PDB entry 6XF8 | electron microscopy, 6.50 A resolution (low resolution: residue-level contacts below are approximate; hydrogen-bond / salt-bridge calls are withheld) | chains I and F of the 9 polymer chains in the assembly

== Chain I ==
Name: Outer capsid protein sigma-3
Organism: Reovirus type 1 (strain Lang)
UniProt: P07939 (SIGM3_REOVL); residue numbers follow UniProt; this construct covers 1-365
Chain sequence (365 residues; row label = number of the first residue in the row):
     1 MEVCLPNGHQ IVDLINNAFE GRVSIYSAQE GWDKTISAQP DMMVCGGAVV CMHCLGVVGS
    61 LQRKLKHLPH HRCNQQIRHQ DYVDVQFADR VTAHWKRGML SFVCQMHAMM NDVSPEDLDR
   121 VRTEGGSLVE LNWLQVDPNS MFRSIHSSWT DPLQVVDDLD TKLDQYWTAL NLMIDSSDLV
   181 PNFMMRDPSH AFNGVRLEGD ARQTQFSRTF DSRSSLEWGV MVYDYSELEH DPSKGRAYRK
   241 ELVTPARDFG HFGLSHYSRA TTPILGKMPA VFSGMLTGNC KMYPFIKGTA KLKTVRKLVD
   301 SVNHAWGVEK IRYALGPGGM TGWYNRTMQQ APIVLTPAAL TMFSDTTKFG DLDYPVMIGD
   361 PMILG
Construct notes: conflict C104 (Ala in P07939), N325 (Asp in P07939)
Swiss-Prot annotation at these positions:
  - zinc finger: C51 to C73 (CCHC-type)

== Chain F ==
Name: Outer capsid protein mu-1
Organism: Reovirus type 1 (strain Lang)
UniProt: P11077 (MU1_REOVL); residue numbers follow UniProt; this construct covers 43-675
Chain sequence (633 residues; numbered 43 to 675; the number before each row is that of its first residue):
    43 PGGVPWIAIG DETSVTSPGA LRRMTSKDIP ETAIINTDNS SGAVPSESAL VPYNDEPLVV
   103 VTEHAIANFT KAEMALEFNR EFLDKLRVLS VSPKYSDLLT YVDCYVGVSA RQALNNFQKQ
   163 VPVITPTRQT MYVDSIQAAL KALEKWEIDL RVAQTLLPTN VPIGEVSCPM QSVVKLLDDQ
   223 LPDDSLIRRY PKEAAVALAK RNGGIQWMDV SEGTVMNEAV NAVAASALAP SASAPPLEEK
   283 SKLTEQAMDL VTAAEPEIIA SLVPVPAPVF AIPPKPADYN VRTLKIDEAT WLRMIPKTMG
   343 TLFQIQVTDN TGTNWHFNLR GGTRVVNLDQ IAPMRFVLDL GGKSYKETSW DPNGKKVGFI
   403 VFQSKIPFEL WTAASQIGQA TVVNYVQLYA EDSSFTAQSI IATTSLAYNY EPEQLNKTDP
   463 EMNYYLLATF IDSAAITPTN MTQPDVWDAL LTMSPLSAGE VTVKGAVVSE VVPAELIGSY
   523 TPESLNASLP NDAARCMIDR ASKIAEAIKI DDDAGPDEYS PNSVPIQGQL AISQLETGYG
   583 VRIFNPKGIL SKIASRAMQA FIGDPSTIIT QAAPVLSDKN NWIALAQGVK TSLRTKSLSA
   643 GVKTAVSKLS SSESIQNWTQ GFLDKVSTHF PAP
Disordered / not traced: 72-96
Construct notes: conflict L344 (Pro in P11077), F359 (Leu in P11077)

== Interface between chain I and chain F ==
Pairs across the interface (44):
  N7(I) - T523(F)
  N7(I) - S526(F)
  H9(I) - D329(F)
  H9(I) - T523(F)
  H9(I) - S526(F)
  Q10(I) - T523(F)
  C51(I) - Y581(F)
  H53(I) - Y581(F)
  H67(I) - V583(F)
  L68(I) - G582(F)
  L68(I) - V583(F)
  P69(I) - Y581(F)
  P69(I) - G582(F)
  P69(I) - V583(F)
  P69(I) - R584(F)
  H70(I) - T579(F)
  H70(I) - G580(F)
  H70(I) - Y581(F)
  H70(I) - G582(F)
  H70(I) - V583(F)
  H70(I) - R584(F)
  H71(I) - G580(F)
  H71(I) - Y581(F)
  H71(I) - G582(F)
  R72(I) - G580(F)
  R72(I) - Y581(F)
  C73(I) - G580(F)
  C73(I) - Y581(F)
  Q75(I) - Y581(F)
  E309(I) - K506(F)
  K310(I) - K506(F)
  K310(I) - E517(F)
  R312(I) - V505(F)
  R312(I) - K506(F)
  R312(I) - G507(F)
  R312(I) - A508(F)
  Y313(I) - V505(F)
  Y313(I) - K506(F)
  Y313(I) - V513(F)
  A314(I) - K506(F)
  G316(I) - K506(F)
  P317(I) - G507(F)
  Q330(I) - I328(F)
  I333(I) - I328(F)
Interface residues without a listed pair, chain I (24 interface residues in all): M1, R326
Interface residues without a listed pair, chain F (22 interface residues in all): T332, V509, V510, E512, V514, L518

== Summary ==
24 residues of chain I face 22 of chain F across their interface.
Chain I is Outer capsid protein sigma-3 and chain F is Outer capsid protein mu-1, both from Reovirus type 1
(strain Lang); the structure, DLP 5 fold, was determined by electron microscopy together with 6XF7, 6ZTS, 6ZTY
and 6ZTZ from the same study.
